2UYM - chain A; structure by X-ray diffraction, 2.11 A resolution.

Chain A:
Protein: Kinesin-like protein KIF11
Source organism: Homo sapiens
Notes: fragment: catalytic domain, residues 1-368
UniProtKB: P52732 (KIF11_HUMAN); residue numbers follow UniProt; this construct covers 1-368
Amino-acid sequence (368 residues; each row starts with the number of its first residue):
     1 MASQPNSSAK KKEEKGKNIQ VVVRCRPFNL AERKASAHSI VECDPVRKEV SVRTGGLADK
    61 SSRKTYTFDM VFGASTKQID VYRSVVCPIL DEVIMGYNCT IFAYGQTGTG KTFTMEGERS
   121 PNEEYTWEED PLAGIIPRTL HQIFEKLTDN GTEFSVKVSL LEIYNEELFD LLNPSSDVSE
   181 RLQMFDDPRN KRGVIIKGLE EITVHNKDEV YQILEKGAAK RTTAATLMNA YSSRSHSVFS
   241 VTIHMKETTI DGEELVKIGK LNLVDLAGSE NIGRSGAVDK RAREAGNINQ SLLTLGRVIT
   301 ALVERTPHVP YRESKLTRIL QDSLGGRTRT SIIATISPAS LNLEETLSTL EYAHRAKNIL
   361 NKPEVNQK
Unresolved in the structure: 1-15, 272-287, 363-368
Metal / ion sites: Mg2+: Thr-112 (together with ADP)
Residues lining bound ligands:
  - ADP (adenosine-5'-diphosphate): Arg-24, Arg-26, Pro-27, Gln-106, Thr-107, Gly-108, Thr-109, Gly-110, Lys-111, Thr-112, Phe-113, Glu-118
  - K03 (n,N-diethyl-5,5-dimethyl-2-[(2-thienylcarbonyl)amino]-4,5,6,7-tetrahydro-1-benzothiophene-3-carboxamide): Glu-116, Gly-117, Glu-118, Arg-119, Trp-127, Asp-130, Leu-132, Ala-133, Ile-136, Pro-137, Leu-160, Leu-172, Tyr-211, Leu-214, Glu-215, Gly-217, Ala-218, Arg-221, Phe-239
Curated features (UniProtKB/Swiss-Prot):
  - binding site (ATP): Gly-105 to Thr-112
  - modified residue: Lys-146 (N6-acetyllysine)
  - natural variant: Phe-144 (F144L: In MCLMR), Arg-234 (R234C: In MCLMR), Ser-235 (S235C: In MCLMR)

In short:
Bound to chain A: ADP and compound K03. From UniProt: 8 ATP-binding residues.
Chain A is Kinesin-like protein KIF11 (Homo sapiens); the structure, Crystal structure of KSP in complex with
ADP and thiophene containing inhibitor 37, was determined by X-ray diffraction, deposited together with 2UYI.
